PDB entry 1JIO | X-ray diffraction, 2.10 A resolution | chain A

[Chain A]
Protein: Cytochrome P450 107A1
Organism: Saccharopolyspora erythraea
Notes: EC 1.-.-.-
Reference sequence: Q00441 (CPXJ_SACER); residues 2-404 here = UniProt positions 2-404
Amino-acid sequence (403 residues; numbered 2 to 404; the number before each row is that of its first residue):
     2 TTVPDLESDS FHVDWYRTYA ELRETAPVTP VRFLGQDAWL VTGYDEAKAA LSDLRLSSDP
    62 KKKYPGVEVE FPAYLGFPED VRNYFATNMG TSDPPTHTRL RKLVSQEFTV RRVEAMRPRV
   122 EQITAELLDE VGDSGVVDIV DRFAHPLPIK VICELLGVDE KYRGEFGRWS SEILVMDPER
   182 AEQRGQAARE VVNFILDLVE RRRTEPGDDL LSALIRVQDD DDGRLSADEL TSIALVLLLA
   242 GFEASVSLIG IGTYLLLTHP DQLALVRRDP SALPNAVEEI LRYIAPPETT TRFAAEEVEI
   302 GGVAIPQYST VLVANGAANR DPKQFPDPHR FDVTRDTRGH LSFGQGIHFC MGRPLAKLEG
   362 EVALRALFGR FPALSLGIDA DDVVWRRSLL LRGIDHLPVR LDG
Metal / ion sites: heme Fe near Cys351 (its only coordinating residue here)
Small-molecule neighbours:
  - 6-deoxyerythronolide b (DEB): Ala74, Tyr75, Phe78, Phe86, Asn89, Gly91, Thr92, Ile174, Leu175, Arg185, Val237, Leu240, Ala241, Glu244, Ala245, Pro288, Leu391, Leu392
  - heme (HEM): Leu52, Met90, Gly91, His98, Arg102, Phe109, Ile153, Leu238, Ala241, Gly242, Ala245, Ser246, Leu249, Leu282, Pro287, Pro288, Thr291, Arg293, Asn316, Leu342, Ser343, Phe344, Gly345, Ile348, His349, Phe350, Cys351, Met352, Gly353, Leu356, Ala357
UniProt features mapped onto this chain:
  - binding site (heme): Cys351

[In short]
Chain A binds heme and 6-deoxyerythronolide b. Curated annotation (UniProt) lists heme-binding residue Cys351.
Chain A is Cytochrome P450 107A1 (Saccharopolyspora erythraea); the structure, P450eryF/6DEB, was determined
by X-ray diffraction together with 1JIN and 1JIP from the same study.
